PDB entry 9G9K | electron microscopy, 3.34 A resolution | chains F and I of the 12 polymer chains in the assembly

# Chain F (and I)
Molecule: CRISPR system Cms endoribonuclease Csm3
Source organism: Enterococcus italicus DSM 15952
Notes: EC 3.1.-.-; chain I of this document is another copy of the same molecule, construct and numbering; everything in this record applies to it too
Reference sequence: E6LHV5 (CSM3_ENTI1); numbering as in UniProt (aligned over 1-214)
Amino-acid sequence (214 residues; row label = number of the first residue in the row):
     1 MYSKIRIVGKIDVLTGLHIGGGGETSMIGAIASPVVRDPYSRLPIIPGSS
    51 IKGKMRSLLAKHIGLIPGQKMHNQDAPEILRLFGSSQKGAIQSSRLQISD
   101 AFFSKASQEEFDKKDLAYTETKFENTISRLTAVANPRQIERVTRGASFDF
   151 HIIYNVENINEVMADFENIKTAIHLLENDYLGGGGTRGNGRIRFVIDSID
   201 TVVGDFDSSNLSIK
Unresolved in the structure: 1, 22-33, 212-214 (chain I: 63-69)
Sequence notes: engineered mutation Ala32 (Asp in E6LHV5)

# Interface between chain F and chain I
Residue-residue contacts (60; chain F residue first):
  Leu14(F) with Phe102(I)
  Thr15(F) with Ser99(I); Phe102(I)
  Leu58(F) with Tyr2(I), hydrophobic
  Lys61(F) with Tyr2(I)
  His62(F) with Met1(I); Tyr2(I)
  Glu110(F) with Tyr40(I), hydrogen bond
  Phe111(F) with Tyr40(I), hydrophobic
  Lys114(F) with Tyr40(I)
  Asp115(F) with Arg42(I), hydrogen bond (backbone-side chain)
  Leu116(F) with Pro39(I); Tyr40(I), hydrophobic; Arg42(I)
  Glu120(F) with Pro39(I)
  Lys122(F) with Pro47(I); Ser49(I), hydrogen bond
  Phe123(F) with Gly22(I)
  Glu124(F) with Ser49(I)
  Ile127(F) with His72(I)
  Arg129(F) with Arg56(I); Lys61(I); His72(I), hydrogen bond; Asp75(I), salt bridge
  Leu130(F) with Lys70(I); Met71(I); Gln74(I)
  Arg141(F) with Asp100(I), salt bridge
  Arg144(F) with Asp38(I), salt bridge; Tyr40(I); Ser41(I); Phe102(I)
  His174(F) with Val202(I); Val203(I)
  Leu175(F) with Tyr2(I), hydrophobic; Lys4(I), hydrogen bond (backbone-side chain); Val203(I), hydrophobic
  Asn178(F) with Lys4(I), hydrogen bond (backbone-side chain); Arg6(I); Ile153(I); Val202(I); Val203(I)
  Asp179(F) with Tyr2(I); Lys4(I), salt bridge; Gln97(I); Asn155(I)
  Tyr180(F) with Gln97(I)
  Thr186(F) with Lys52(I); Ser94(I), hydrogen bond; Leu96(I); Gln97(I); Ile98(I), hydrogen bond (backbone-backbone)
  Arg187(F) with Gly48(I); Ser49(I), hydrogen bond (backbone-backbone); Ile98(I)
  Gly188(F) with Ile98(I), hydrogen bond (backbone-backbone); Ser99(I); Asp100(I)
  Arg191(F) with Ser99(I); His151(I), hydrogen bond
Interface residues without a listed pair, chain F (32 interface residues in all): Thr121, Ser128, Thr143, Gly185
Interface residues without a listed pair, chain I (39 interface residues in all): Gly21, Gly23, Ser57, Ala60, Phe83, Glu157

# Summary
The interface between chain F and chain I involves 32 residues on one side and 39 on the other, with 11
hydrogen bonds and 4 salt bridges. Among the polar pairs are Arg129(F)-Asp75(I), Arg141(F)-Asp100(I) and
Arg144(F)-Asp38(I).
Both chains are CRISPR system Cms endoribonuclease Csm3 (Enterococcus italicus DSM 15952). Entry 9G9K (CryoEM
structure of Enterococcus italicus Csm-crRNA-CTR2 complex (4.3) bound to AMPNPP) was determined by electron
microscopy together with 9G9A, 9G9B, 9G9C, 9G9D, 9G9E, 9G9F and 4 further entries from the same study.
